6JH1 - chains A and D of the 4 polymer chains in the assembly; structure by X-ray diffraction, 3.00 A resolution.

== Chain A ==
Molecule: Non-structural protein 1
Source organism: Influenza B virus (strain B/Lee/1940)
UniProtKB: P03502 (NS1_INBLE); residue numbers follow UniProt; this construct covers 1-103
Chain sequence (103 residues; numbered 1 to 103; the number before each row is that of its first residue):
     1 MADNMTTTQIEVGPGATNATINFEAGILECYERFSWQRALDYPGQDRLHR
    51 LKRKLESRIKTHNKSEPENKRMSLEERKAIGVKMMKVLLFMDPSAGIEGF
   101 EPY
Not modelled in the structure: 1-8, 101-103
UniProt features mapped onto this chain:
  - motif: Arg50 to Leu55 (Nuclear localization signal)
  - mutagenesis: Arg33 (R33A: Partial loss of dsRNA-binding and no effect on inhibition of IFN-beta promoter; when associated with A-38), Arg38 (R38A: Partial loss of dsRNA-binding and no effect on inhibition of IFN-beta promoter; when associated with A-33), Arg47 (R47A: Complete loss of dsRNA-binding and 40% loss of inhibition of IFN-beta promoter; when associated with A-50), Arg50 (R50A: Complete loss of dsRNA-binding and 40% loss of inhibition of IFN-beta promoter; when associated with A-47), Lys52 (K52A: Partial loss of dsRNA-binding and 15% loss of inhibition of IFN-beta promoter; when associated with A-53 and A-54), Arg53 (R53A: Partial loss of dsRNA-binding and 15% loss of inhibition of IFN-beta promoter; when associated with A-52 and A-54), Lys54 (K54A: Partial loss of dsRNA-binding and 15% loss of inhibition of IFN-beta promoter; when associated with A-52 and A-53), Arg58 (R58A: Complete loss of dsRNA-binding and 20% loss of inhibition of IFN-beta promoter; when associated with A-60 and A-64), Lys60 (K60A: Complete loss of dsRNA-binding and 20% loss of inhibition of IFN-beta promoter; when associated with A-58 and A-64), Lys64 (K64A: Complete loss of dsRNA-binding and 20% loss of inhibition of IFN-beta promoter; when associated with A-58 and A-60), Lys70 (K70A: No effect on dsRNA-binding and inhibition of IFN-beta promoter; when associated with A-71), Arg71 (R71A: No effect on dsRNA-binding and inhibition of IFN-beta promoter; when associated with A-70), 4 further mutagenesis entries in UniProt

== Chain D ==
Molecule: Ubiquitin-like protein ISG15
Source organism: Bos taurus
UniProtKB: O02741 (ISG15_BOVIN); residues 1-154 here = UniProt positions 1-154
Chain sequence (154 residues; numbered 1 to 154; the number before each row is that of its first residue):
     1 MGGDLTVKMLGGQEILVPLRDSMTVSELKQFIAQKINVPAFQQRLAHLDS
    51 REVLQEGVPLVLQGLRAGSTVLLVVQNSISILVRNDKGRSSPYEVQLKQT
   101 VAELKQQVCQKERVQADQFWLSFEGRPMDDEHPLEEYGLMKGCTVFMNLR
   151 LRGG
Not modelled in the structure: 1-2, 150-154
Differences from the reference sequence: engineered mutation Ser78 (Cys in O02741)

== Interface between chain A and chain D ==
Contacting residue pairs - 21 pairs, chain A then chain D:
  Glu29(A) with Lys98(D)
  Arg33(A) with Lys98(D)
  Trp36(A) with Val75(D); Asn77(D)
  Gln37(A) with Met9(D); Gln13(D), hydrogen bond (backbone-side chain); Val74(D); Val75(D), hydrogen bond (side chain-backbone)
  Arg38(A) with Gln13(D), hydrogen bond (backbone-side chain); Ile36(D), hydrogen bond (side chain-backbone); Asn37(D)
  Ala39(A) with Leu10(D); Gly11(D)
  Ser73(A) with Glu136(D), hydrogen bond
  Glu75(A) with Lys98(D); Pro133(D); Glu135(D)
  Glu76(A) with His132(D), salt bridge; Glu136(D)
  Lys78(A) with Lys98(D); Glu135(D), salt bridge
Other interface residues (no listed pair), chain A (11 interface residues in all): Phe34
Other interface residues (no listed pair), chain D (16 interface residues in all): Val38, Gln76

== In short ==
11 residues of chain A and 16 residues of chain D are in contact, with 5 hydrogen bonds and 2 salt bridges.
Polar contacts include Glu76(A)-His132(D), Lys78(A)-Glu135(D) and Gln37(A)-Gln13(D). UniProt lists 16
mutagenesis sites on chain A.
Here chain A is Non-structural protein 1 (Influenza B virus (strain B/Lee/1940)) and chain D is Ubiquitin-like
protein ISG15 (Bos taurus). Entry 6JH1 (Crystal structure of bISG15/NS1B complex) was determined by X-ray
diffraction.
